4YA5 - chains M and b of the 30 polymer chains in the assembly; structure by X-ray diffraction, 2.50 A resolution.

== Chain M ==
Protein: Proteasome subunit beta type-7
From: Saccharomyces cerevisiae (strain ATCC 204508 / S288c)
Notes: EC 3.4.25.1
UniProt: P30657 (PSB7_YEAST); residues -12 to 233 here correspond to UniProt positions 21-266 (UniProt number = residue number + 33)
Sequence (246 residues; numbered -12 to 233; the number before each row is that of its first residue; numbers below 1 keep their minus sign (Thr-12 is residue -12)):
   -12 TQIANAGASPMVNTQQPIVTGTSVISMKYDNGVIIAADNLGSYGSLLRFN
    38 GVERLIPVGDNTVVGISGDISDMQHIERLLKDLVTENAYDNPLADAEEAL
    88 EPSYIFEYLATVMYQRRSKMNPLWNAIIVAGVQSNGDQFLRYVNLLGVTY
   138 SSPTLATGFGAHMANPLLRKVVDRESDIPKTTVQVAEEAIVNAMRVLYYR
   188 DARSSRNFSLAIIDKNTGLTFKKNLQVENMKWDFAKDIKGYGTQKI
Disordered / not traced: -12 to 0

== Chain b ==
Protein: Proteasome subunit beta type-1
From: Saccharomyces cerevisiae (strain ATCC 204508 / S288c)
Notes: EC 3.4.25.1
UniProt: P38624 (PSB1_YEAST); residues 1-196 here correspond to UniProt positions 20-215 (UniProt number = residue number + 19)
Sequence (196 residues; numbered 1 to 196; the number before each row is that of its first residue):
     1 TSIMAVTFKDGVILGADSRTTTGAYIANRVTDKLTRVHDKIWCCRSGSAA
    51 DTQAIADIVQYHLELYTSQYGTPSTETAASVFKELCYENKDNLTAGIIVA
   101 GYDDKNKGEVYTIPLGGSVHKLPYAIAGSGSTFIYGYCDKNFRENMSKEE
   151 TVDFIKHSLSQAIKWDGSSGGVIRMVVLTAAGVERLIFYPDEYEQL
Curated features (UniProtKB/Swiss-Prot):
  - active site: Thr1 (Nucleophile)

== Interface between chain M and chain b ==
Contacting residue pairs (63; chain M residue first):
  Ser32(M) - Trp165(b)
  Ser32(M) - Asp166(b)
  Ser32(M) - Gly167(b)  hydrogen bond (backbone-backbone)
  Leu33(M) - Phe133(b)  hydrophobic
  Leu33(M) - Trp165(b)
  Leu34(M) - Lys164(b)
  Leu34(M) - Trp165(b)  hydrogen bond (backbone-backbone)
  Leu34(M) - Gly167(b)
  Arg35(M) - Trp165(b)
  Asn37(M) - Trp165(b)
  Phe146(M) - Ala24(b)  hydrophobic
  Phe146(M) - Tyr25(b)
  Tyr185(M) - Glu194(b)  hydrogen bond
  Tyr186(M) - Ile26(b)
  Tyr186(M) - Arg29(b)
  Arg187(M) - Ala24(b)
  Arg187(M) - Tyr25(b)
  Arg187(M) - Ile26(b)  hydrogen bond (backbone-backbone)
  Arg187(M) - Ala27(b)  hydrogen bond (side chain-backbone)
  Arg187(M) - Asn28(b)
  Asp188(M) - Ala24(b)
  Asp188(M) - Ile26(b)
  Ala189(M) - Arg19(b)
  Ala189(M) - Thr21(b)
  Ala189(M) - Ala24(b)  hydrogen bond (backbone-backbone)
  Ala189(M) - Ile26(b)
  Ala189(M) - Gly167(b)
  Arg190(M) - Ala24(b)
  Arg193(M) - Asp191(b)  salt bridge
  Arg193(M) - Glu194(b)  salt bridge
  Lys218(M) - Arg29(b)  hydrogen bond (backbone-side chain)
  Trp219(M) - Arg29(b)
  Trp219(M) - Gly171(b)
  Trp219(M) - Val172(b)  hydrophobic
  Trp219(M) - Tyr189(b)
  Trp219(M) - Pro190(b)
  Asp220(M) - Tyr189(b)  hydrogen bond
  Phe221(M) - Arg29(b)
  Phe221(M) - Val30(b)  hydrophobic
  Ala222(M) - Val30(b)  hydrophobic
  Ala222(M) - Arg174(b)  hydrogen bond (backbone-side chain)
  Ala222(M) - Ile187(b)  hydrophobic
  Lys223(M) - Ile187(b)
  Lys223(M) - Tyr189(b)
  Ile225(M) - Val30(b)  hydrophobic
  Ile225(M) - Arg174(b)
  Lys226(M) - Asp32(b)
  Lys226(M) - Arg185(b)
  Gly227(M) - Asp32(b)  hydrogen bond (backbone-side chain)
  Tyr228(M) - Thr35(b)
  Tyr228(M) - Arg45(b)
  Tyr228(M) - Gln53(b)  hydrogen bond (side chain-backbone)
  Tyr228(M) - Ala56(b)
  Tyr228(M) - Asp57(b)  hydrogen bond
  Gln231(M) - Asp32(b)
  Gln231(M) - Leu34(b)  hydrogen bond (side chain-backbone)
  Gln231(M) - Thr35(b)
  Gln231(M) - Arg36(b)  hydrogen bond (side chain-backbone)
  Gln231(M) - Trp42(b)
  Gln231(M) - Arg185(b)
  Ile233(M) - Arg36(b)
  Ile233(M) - Trp42(b)
  Ile233(M) - Arg185(b)  hydrogen bond (backbone-side chain)
Also at the interface, not in a pair above, chain M (27 interface residues in all): Met150, Met217
Also at the interface, not in a pair above, chain b (35 interface residues in all): Ile163, Ser168, Val183

== In short ==
Chain M and chain b form an interface of 27 and 35 residues respectively, with 15 hydrogen bonds and 2 salt
bridges. Polar contacts include Arg193(M)-Asp191(b), Arg193(M)-Glu194(b) and Tyr185(M)-Glu194(b). From
UniProt: active-site residue Thr1(b) on chain b.
Here chain M is Proteasome subunit beta type-7 and chain b is Proteasome subunit beta type-1, both from
Saccharomyces cerevisiae (strain ATCC 204508 / S288c). Entry 4YA5 (Yeast 20S proteasome beta2-H114D mutant in
complex with Ac-PAE-ep) was determined by X-ray diffraction together with 4Y69, 4Y6A, 4Y6V, 4Y6Z, 4Y70, 4Y74
and 34 further entries from the same study.
